Entry 6C04 (electron microscopy, 3.27 A resolution); this record covers chains D and H of the 11 polymer chains in the assembly.

== Chain D ==
Molecule: DNA-directed RNA polymerase subunit beta'
Source organism: Mycobacterium tuberculosis
Notes: EC 2.7.7.6
UniProtKB: A0A045J9E2 (A0A045J9E2_MYCTX); numbering as in UniProt (aligned over 1-1316)
Sequence (1326 residues; numbered -1 to 1324; the number before each row is that of its first residue; numbers below 1 keep their minus sign (Gly-1 is residue -1)):
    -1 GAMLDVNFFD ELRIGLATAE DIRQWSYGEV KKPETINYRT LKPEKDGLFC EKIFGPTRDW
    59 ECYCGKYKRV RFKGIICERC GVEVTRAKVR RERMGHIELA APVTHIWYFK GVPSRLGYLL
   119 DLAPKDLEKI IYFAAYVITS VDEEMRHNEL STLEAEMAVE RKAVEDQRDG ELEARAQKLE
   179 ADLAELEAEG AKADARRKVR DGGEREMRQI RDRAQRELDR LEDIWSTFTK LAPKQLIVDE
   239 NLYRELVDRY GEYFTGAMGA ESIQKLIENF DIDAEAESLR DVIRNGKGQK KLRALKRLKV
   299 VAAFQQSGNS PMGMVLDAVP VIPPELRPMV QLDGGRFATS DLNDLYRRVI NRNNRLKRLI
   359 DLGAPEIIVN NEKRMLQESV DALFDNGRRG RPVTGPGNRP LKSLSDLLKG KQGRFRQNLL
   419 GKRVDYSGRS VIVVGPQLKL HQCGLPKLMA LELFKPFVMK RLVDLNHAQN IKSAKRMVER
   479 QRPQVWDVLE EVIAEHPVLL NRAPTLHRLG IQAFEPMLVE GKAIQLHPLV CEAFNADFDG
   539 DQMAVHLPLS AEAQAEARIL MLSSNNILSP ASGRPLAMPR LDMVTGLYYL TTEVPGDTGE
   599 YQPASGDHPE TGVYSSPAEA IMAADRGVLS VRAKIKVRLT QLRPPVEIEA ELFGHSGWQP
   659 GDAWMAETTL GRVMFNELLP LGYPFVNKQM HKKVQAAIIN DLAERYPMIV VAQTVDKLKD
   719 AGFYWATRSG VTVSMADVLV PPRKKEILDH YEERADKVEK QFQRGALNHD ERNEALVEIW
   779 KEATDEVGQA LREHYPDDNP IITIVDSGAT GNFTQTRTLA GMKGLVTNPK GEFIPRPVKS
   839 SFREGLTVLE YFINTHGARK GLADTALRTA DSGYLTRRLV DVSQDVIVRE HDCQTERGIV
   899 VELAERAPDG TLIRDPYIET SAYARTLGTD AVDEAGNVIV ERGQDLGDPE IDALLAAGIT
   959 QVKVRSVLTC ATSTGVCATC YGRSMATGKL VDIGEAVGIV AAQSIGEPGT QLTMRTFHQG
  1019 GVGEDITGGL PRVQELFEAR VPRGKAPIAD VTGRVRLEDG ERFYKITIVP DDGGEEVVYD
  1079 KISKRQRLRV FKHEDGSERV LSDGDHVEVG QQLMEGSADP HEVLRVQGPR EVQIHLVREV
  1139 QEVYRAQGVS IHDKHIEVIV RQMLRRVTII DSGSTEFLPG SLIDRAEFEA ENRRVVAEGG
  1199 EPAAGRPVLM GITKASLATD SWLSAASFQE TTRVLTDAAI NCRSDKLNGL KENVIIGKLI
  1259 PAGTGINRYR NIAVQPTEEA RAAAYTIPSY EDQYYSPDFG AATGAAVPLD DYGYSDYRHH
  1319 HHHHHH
Unresolved in the structure: 1013-1023, 1091-1096, 1283-1324
Sequence notes: expression tag (-1 to 0, 1317-1324)
Metal / ion sites: Zn2+ site 1: Cys60, Cys62, Cys75, Cys78; Mg2+: Asp535, Asp537, Asp539; Zn2+ site 2: Cys891, Cys968, Cys975, Cys978

== Chain H ==
Molecule: 31-nt DNA strand
Sequence (31 nucleotides; row label = number of the first residue in the row):
     1 GCTTGACAAA AGTGTTAAAT TGTGCTATAC T
Unresolved in the structure: 1-8, 31

== Interface between chain D and chain H ==
Contacting residue pairs - 18 pairs, chain D then chain H:
  Val110(D) - DT23(H)  sugar contact
  Gly286(D) - DT16(H)  phosphate contact
  Gln287(D) - DT16(H)  phosphate contact
  Lys409(D) - DA27(H)  salt bridge to the phosphate
  Lys409(D) - DT28(H)  phosphate contact
  Arg414(D) - DT26(H)  salt bridge to the phosphate
  Arg421(D) - DC30(H)  salt bridge to the phosphate
  Arg427(D) - DA29(H)  sugar contact
  Arg427(D) - DC30(H)  hydrogen bond to the sugar
  Ala501(D) - DA29(H)  sugar contact
  Thr867(D) - DA27(H)  base contact
  Ala868(D) - DA27(H)  base contact
  Tyr872(D) - DC25(H)  sugar contact
  Tyr872(D) - DT26(H)  sugar contact
  Arg875(D) - DT26(H)  salt bridge to the phosphate
  Gln1227(D) - DC25(H)  sugar contact
  Glu1228(D) - DG24(H)  sugar contact
  Glu1228(D) - DC25(H)  hydrogen bond to the phosphate
Also at the interface, not in a pair above, chain D (17 interface residues in all): Arg386, Ala864, Gly871

== In short ==
The interface between chain D and chain H involves 17 residues on one side and 9 on the other, with 2 hydrogen
bonds and 4 salt bridges. Among the polar pairs are Arg427(D)-DC30(H), Glu1228(D)-DC25(H) and
Lys409(D)-DA27(H).
Chain D is DNA-directed RNA polymerase subunit beta' (Mycobacterium tuberculosis) and chain H is a 31-nt DNA
strand; the structure, Mtb RNAP Holo/RbpA/double fork DNA -closed clamp, was determined by electron
microscopy, deposited together with 6BZO, 6C05 and 6C06.
